Entry 8QJX (electron microscopy, 3.30 A resolution); this record covers chains D and E of the 5 polymer chains in the assembly.

[Chain D (and E)]
Protein: Desmoglein-2
From: Homo sapiens
Notes: chain E of this document is another copy of the same molecule, construct and numbering; everything in this record applies to it too
UniProt: Q14126 (DSG2_HUMAN); residues -48 to 1069 here correspond to UniProt positions 1-1118 (UniProt number = residue number + 49)
Sequence (1118 residues; each row starts with the number of its first residue; numbers below 1 keep their minus sign (Met-48 is residue -48)):
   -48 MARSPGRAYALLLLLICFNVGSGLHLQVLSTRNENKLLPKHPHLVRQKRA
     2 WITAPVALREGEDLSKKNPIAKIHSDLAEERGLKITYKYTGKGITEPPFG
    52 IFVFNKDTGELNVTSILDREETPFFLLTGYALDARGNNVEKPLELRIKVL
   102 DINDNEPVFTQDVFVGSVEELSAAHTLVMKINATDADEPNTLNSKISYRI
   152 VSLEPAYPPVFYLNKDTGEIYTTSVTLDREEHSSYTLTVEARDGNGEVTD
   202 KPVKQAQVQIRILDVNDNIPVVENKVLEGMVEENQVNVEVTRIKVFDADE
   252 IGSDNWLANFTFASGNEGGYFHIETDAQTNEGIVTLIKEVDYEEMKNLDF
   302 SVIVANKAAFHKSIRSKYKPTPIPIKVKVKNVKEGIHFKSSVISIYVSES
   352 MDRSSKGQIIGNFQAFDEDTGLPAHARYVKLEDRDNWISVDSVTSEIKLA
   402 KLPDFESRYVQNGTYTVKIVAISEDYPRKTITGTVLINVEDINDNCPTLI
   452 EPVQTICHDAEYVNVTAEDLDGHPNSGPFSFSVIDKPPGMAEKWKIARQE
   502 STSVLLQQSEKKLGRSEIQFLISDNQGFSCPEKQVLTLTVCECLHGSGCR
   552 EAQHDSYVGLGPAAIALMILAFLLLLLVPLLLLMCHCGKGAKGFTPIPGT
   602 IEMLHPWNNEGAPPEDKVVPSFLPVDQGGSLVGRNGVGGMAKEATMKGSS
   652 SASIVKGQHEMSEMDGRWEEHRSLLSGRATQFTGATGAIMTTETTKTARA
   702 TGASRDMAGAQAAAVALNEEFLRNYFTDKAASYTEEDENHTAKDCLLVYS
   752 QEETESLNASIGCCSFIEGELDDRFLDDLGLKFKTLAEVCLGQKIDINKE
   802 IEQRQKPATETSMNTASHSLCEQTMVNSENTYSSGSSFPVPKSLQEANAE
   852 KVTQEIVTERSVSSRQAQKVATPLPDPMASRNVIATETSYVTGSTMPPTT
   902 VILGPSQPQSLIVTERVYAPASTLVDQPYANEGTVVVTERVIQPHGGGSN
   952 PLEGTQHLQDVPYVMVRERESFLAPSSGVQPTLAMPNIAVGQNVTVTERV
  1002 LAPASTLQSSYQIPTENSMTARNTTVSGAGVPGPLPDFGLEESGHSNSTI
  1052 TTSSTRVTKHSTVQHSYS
Not modelled in the structure: -48 to 107, 137-146, 195-204, 332-1069 (chain E: -48 to 109, 136-146, 195-204, 333-1069)

[Chain D / chain E interface]
Contacting residue pairs (4; chain D residue first):
  Lys226(D) - Lys226(E)
  Lys245(D) - Glu229(E)  salt bridge
  Phe247(D) - Ser302(E)
  Phe247(D) - Pro325(E)  hydrophobic
Other interface residues (no listed pair), chain D (5 interface residues in all): Glu182, Glu224
Other interface residues (no listed pair), chain E (6 interface residues in all): Ala264, Pro323

[Summary]
5 residues of chain D face 6 of chain E across their interface, with 1 salt bridge. Its one salt-bridged
contact is Lys245(D)-Glu229(E).
Chain D and chain E are both Desmoglein-2 (Homo sapiens); the structure, Human Adenovirus type 11 fiber knob
in complex with two copies of its cell receptor, Desmoglein-2, was determined by electron microscopy (same
publication as 8QJY and 8QK3).
